Entry 1A3W (X-ray diffraction, 3.00 A resolution); this record covers chains A and B.

Chain A (and B):
Protein: Pyruvate kinase
Organism: Saccharomyces cerevisiae
Notes: EC 2.7.1.40; chain B of this document is another copy of the same molecule, construct and numbering; everything in this record applies to it too
UniProt: P00549 (KPYK1_YEAST); numbering as in UniProt (aligned over 1-500)
Chain sequence (500 residues; each row starts with the number of its first residue):
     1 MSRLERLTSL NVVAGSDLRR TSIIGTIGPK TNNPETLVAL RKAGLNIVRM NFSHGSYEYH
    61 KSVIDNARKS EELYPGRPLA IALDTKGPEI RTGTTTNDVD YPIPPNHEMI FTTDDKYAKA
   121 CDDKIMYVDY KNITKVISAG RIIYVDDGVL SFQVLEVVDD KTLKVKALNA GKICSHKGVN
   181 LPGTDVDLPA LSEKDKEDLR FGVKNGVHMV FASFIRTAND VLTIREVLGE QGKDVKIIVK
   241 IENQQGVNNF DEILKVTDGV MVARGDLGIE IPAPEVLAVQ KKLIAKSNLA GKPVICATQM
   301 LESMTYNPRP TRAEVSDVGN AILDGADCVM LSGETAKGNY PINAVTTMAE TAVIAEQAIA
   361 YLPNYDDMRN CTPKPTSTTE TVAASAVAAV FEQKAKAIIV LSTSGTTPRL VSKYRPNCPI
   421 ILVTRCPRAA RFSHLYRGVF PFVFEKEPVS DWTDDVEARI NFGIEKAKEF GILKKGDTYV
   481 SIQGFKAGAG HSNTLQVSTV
Disordered / not traced: 1, 11-15, 160-161 (chain B: 1, 11-15, 99-101, 160-161)
Ion coordination: K+: N51, S53, D84, T85 (together with 2-phosphoglycolic acid); Mn2+: E242, D266 (together with 2-phosphoglycolic acid)
Ligand contacts:
  - 1,6-di-O-phosphono-beta-D-fructofuranose (FBP): L401, S402, T403, S404, G405, T406, T407, P408, W452, V456, R459, Q483, G484, F485, G490, H491, S492
  - 2-phosphoglycolic acid (PGA): R49, S53, D84, S213, K240, E242, A263, R264, G265, D266, T298
Swiss-Prot annotation at these positions:
  - binding site (substrate): R49, K240, G265, D266, T298
  - binding site (ATP): N51 to H54, R91, K177
  - binding site (K(+)): N51, S53, D84, T85
  - binding site (Mn(2+)): E242, D266
  - binding site (beta-D-fructose 1,6-bisphosphate): S402 to T407, W452, R459, G484
  - site: K240 (Transition state stabilizer)
  - modified residue: S2 (N-acetylserine), S9 (Phosphoserine), S16 (Phosphoserine), T31 (Phosphothreonine), S70 (Phosphoserine), T184 (Phosphothreonine), S213 (Phosphoserine), S316 (Phosphoserine), C418 (Cysteine persulfide), S450 (Phosphoserine), T478 (Phosphothreonine)
  - cross-link (Glycyl lysine isopeptide (Lys-Gly)): K119 (interchain with G-Cter in URM1), K124 (interchain with G-Cter in URM1), K161 (interchain with G-Cter in URM1), K164 (interchain with G-Cter in URM1), K166 (interchain with G-Cter in URM1), K204 (interchain with G-Cter in ubiquitin), K255 (interchain with G-Cter in ubiquitin), K292 (interchain with G-Cter in URM1), K394 (interchain with G-Cter in URM1), K446 (interchain with G-Cter in ubiquitin)
  - mutagenesis: K240 (K240M: Reduces activity 1000-fold)

How chain A and chain B interact:
Residue-residue contacts (77):
  S2(A) with D367(B)
  R3(A) with D324(B), hydrogen bond (side chain-backbone); N364(B); D367(B), hydrogen bond (backbone-side chain)
  L4(A) with D367(B), hydrogen bond (backbone-side chain)
  L7(A) with K282(B); A285(B), hydrophobic
  T8(A) with K282(B), hydrogen bond (backbone-side chain); K286(B)
  L10(A) with A278(B); K282(B)
  D147(A) with R309(B); R312(B), salt bridge
  G148(A) with R309(B), hydrogen bond (backbone-side chain)
  R264(A) with R312(B), hydrogen bond (backbone-side chain)
  G265(A) with R312(B), hydrogen bond (backbone-side chain)
  G268(A) with R309(B), hydrogen bond (backbone-side chain); R312(B)
  I269(A) with R309(B); R312(B)
  P274(A) with E350(B); T351(B)
  L277(A) with V315(B); S316(B); G319(B); N320(B); I354(B), hydrophobic
  A278(A) with L10(B); I354(B), hydrophobic
  K281(A) with N320(B); L323(B)
  K282(A) with L7(B); T8(B), hydrogen bond (side chain-backbone); S9(B); L10(B)
  A285(A) with L4(B); L7(B), hydrophobic
  K286(A) with T8(B)
  T298(A) with R312(B)
  Q299(A) with T311(B); R312(B), hydrogen bond (side chain-backbone); A313(B)
  R309(A) with G148(B), hydrogen bond (side chain-backbone); G268(B), hydrogen bond (side chain-backbone); I269(B)
  T311(A) with Q299(B)
  R312(A) with D147(B), salt bridge; R264(B), hydrogen bond (side chain-backbone); G265(B), hydrogen bond (side chain-backbone); G268(B); I269(B); T298(B); Q299(B), hydrogen bond (backbone-side chain)
  A313(A) with R264(B); Q299(B); A313(B); D317(B)
  V315(A) with A273(B); L277(B)
  S316(A) with L277(B); D317(B), hydrogen bond
  D317(A) with A313(B); S316(B), hydrogen bond
  G319(A) with L277(B)
  N320(A) with L277(B); K281(B); N320(B)
  L323(A) with K281(B)
  D324(A) with R3(B), hydrogen bond (backbone-side chain)
  E350(A) with P274(B)
  T351(A) with P274(B)
  I354(A) with L277(B), hydrophobic; A278(B), hydrophobic
  N364(A) with R3(B)
  D367(A) with S2(B), hydrogen bond (side chain-backbone); R3(B), hydrogen bond (side chain-backbone); L4(B), hydrogen bond (side chain-backbone)
Interface residues without a listed pair, chain A (47 interface residues in all): S9, V149, A273, M300, E302, P310, E314, A355, M368, C371
Interface residues without a listed pair, chain B (46 interface residues in all): E302, N307, P310, E314, A355, M368, C371

Summary:
47 residues of chain A face 46 of chain B across their interface; the contacts include 21 hydrogen bonds and 2
salt bridges. Polar pairs include D147(A)-R312(B), R3(A)-D324(B) and R3(A)-D367(B). Bound to chain A:
2-phosphoglycolic acid and 1,6-di-O-phosphono-beta-D-fructofuranose.
Both chains are Pyruvate kinase (Saccharomyces cerevisiae). Entry 1A3W (Pyruvate kinase from saccharomyces
cerevisiae complexed with fbp, pg, MN2+ and k+) was determined by X-ray diffraction (same publication as
1A3X).
